Entry 2G5I (X-ray diffraction, 3.35 A resolution); this record covers chains A and B of the 3 polymer chains in the assembly.

# Chain A
Protein: Glutamyl-tRNA(Gln) amidotransferase subunit A
Source organism: Staphylococcus aureus
Notes: EC 6.3.5.-
UniProtKB: P63488 (GATA_STAAM); numbering as in UniProt (aligned over 1-485)
Chain sequence (485 residues; row label = number of the first residue in the row):
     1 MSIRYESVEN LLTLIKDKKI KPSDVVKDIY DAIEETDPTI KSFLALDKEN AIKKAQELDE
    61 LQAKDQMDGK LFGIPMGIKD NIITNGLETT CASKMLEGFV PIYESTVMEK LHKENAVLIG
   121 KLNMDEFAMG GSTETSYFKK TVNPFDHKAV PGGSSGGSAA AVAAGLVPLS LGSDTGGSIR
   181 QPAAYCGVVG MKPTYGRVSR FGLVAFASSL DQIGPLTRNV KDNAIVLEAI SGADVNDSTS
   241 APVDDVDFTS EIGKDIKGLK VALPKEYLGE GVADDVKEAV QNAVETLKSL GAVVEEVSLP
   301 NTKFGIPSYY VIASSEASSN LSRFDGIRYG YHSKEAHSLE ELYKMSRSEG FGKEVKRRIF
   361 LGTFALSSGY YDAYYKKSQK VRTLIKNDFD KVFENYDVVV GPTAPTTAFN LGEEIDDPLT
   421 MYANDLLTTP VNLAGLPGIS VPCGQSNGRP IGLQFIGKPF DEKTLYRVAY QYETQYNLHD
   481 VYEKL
Swiss-Prot annotation at these positions:
  - active site: Lys79 (Charge relay system), Ser154 (Charge relay system), Ser178 (Acyl-ester intermediate)

# Chain B
Protein: Aspartyl/glutamyl-tRNA(Asn/Gln) amidotransferase subunit B
Source organism: Staphylococcus aureus
Notes: EC 6.3.5.-
UniProtKB: P64201 (GATB_STAAM); residue numbers follow UniProt; this construct covers 1-475
Chain sequence (483 residues; row label = number of the first residue in the row):
     1 MHFETVIGLE VHVELKTDSK MFSPSPAHFG AEPNSNTNVI DLAYPGVLPV VNKRAVDWAM
    61 RAAMALNMEI ATESKFDRKN YFYPDNPKAY QISQFDQPIG ENGYIDIEVD GETKRIGITR
   121 LHMEEDAGKS THKGEYSLVD LNRQGTPLIE IVSEPDIRSP KEAYAYLEKL RSIIQYTGVS
   181 DVKMEEGSLR CDANISLRPY GQEKFGTKAE LKNLNSFNYV RKGLEYEEKR QEEELLNGGE
   241 IGQETRRFDE STGKTILMRV KEGSDDYRYF PEPDIVPLYI DDAWKERVRQ TIPELPDERK
   301 AKYVNELGLP AYDAHVLTLT KEMSDFFEST IEHGADVKLT SNWLMGGVNE YLNKNQVELL
   361 DTKLTPENLA GMIKLIEDGT MSSKIAKKVF PELAAKGGNA KQIMEDNGLV QISDEATLLK
   421 FVNEALDNNE QSVEDYKNGK GKAMGFLVGQ IMKASKGQAN PQLVNQLLKQ ELDKRLEHHH
   481 HHH
Disordered / not traced: 1, 412-483
Sequence notes: expression tag (476-483)
Ion coordination: Mg2+: His12, Glu124, Glu150
Residues lining bound ligands: ADP (adenosine-5'-diphosphate): Val6, Ile7, Gly8, Glu10, Val152, Ser153, Glu154, Pro155, Asn194, Ile195, Ser196, Phe205, Gly206, Thr207, Lys208, Glu210
What the authors report for this chain:
  - binding site for ADP: Val6, Glu10, Pro155, Asn194, Ser196, Phe205
  - catalytic residues: Lys79 (proposed by the authors, not directly observed)

# How chain A and chain B interact
Contacting residue pairs - 55 pairs, chain A then chain B:
  Ile83(A) - Pro45(B)
  Phe99(A) - Tyr44(B)  hydrophobic
  Phe99(A) - Pro45(B)  hydrophobic
  Ile102(A) - Tyr44(B)  hydrophobic
  Tyr103(A) - Val39(B)  hydrophobic
  Tyr103(A) - Pro45(B)  hydrogen bond (side chain-backbone)
  Tyr103(A) - Gly46(B)  hydrogen bond (side chain-backbone)
  Tyr103(A) - Val47(B)
  Arg200(A) - Asp274(B)  salt bridge
  Phe201(A) - Gly46(B)
  Phe201(A) - Leu48(B)
  Gly202(A) - Gly46(B)  hydrogen bond (backbone-backbone)
  Leu203(A) - Gly46(B)
  Val204(A) - Gly46(B)
  Ser208(A) - Arg78(B)
  Ser208(A) - Pro273(B)
  Ser208(A) - Asp274(B)  hydrogen bond
  Val235(A) - Val50(B)
  Asn236(A) - Leu48(B)
  Asp237(A) - Leu48(B)
  Ser238(A) - Pro49(B)  hydrogen bond (side chain-backbone)
  Ser238(A) - Val50(B)
  Ser238(A) - Asp274(B)
  Thr239(A) - Asp274(B)
  Ser318(A) - Arg268(B)  hydrogen bond
  Ser319(A) - Arg78(B)  hydrogen bond
  Ser319(A) - Asn80(B)  hydrogen bond
  Ser319(A) - Tyr90(B)
  Ser319(A) - Phe270(B)
  Asn320(A) - Arg78(B)  hydrogen bond
  Ser322(A) - Phe82(B)
  Ser322(A) - Ala89(B)
  Arg323(A) - Ala43(B)  hydrogen bond (side chain-backbone)
  Arg323(A) - Tyr44(B)  hydrogen bond (side chain-backbone)
  Arg323(A) - Val47(B)
  Arg323(A) - Pro87(B)
  Arg323(A) - Lys88(B)
  Arg323(A) - Tyr90(B)
  Phe324(A) - Pro45(B)  hydrophobic
  Arg328(A) - Leu42(B)  hydrogen bond (side chain-backbone)
  Arg328(A) - Ala43(B)
  Arg328(A) - Pro87(B)  hydrogen bond (side chain-backbone)
  Tyr329(A) - Ala43(B)  hydrogen bond (side chain-backbone)
  Tyr329(A) - Tyr44(B)  hydrophobic
  Tyr329(A) - Pro45(B)
  Tyr343(A) - Tyr83(B)
  Tyr343(A) - Pro84(B)
  Arg347(A) - Phe82(B)
  Thr363(A) - Arg268(B)  hydrogen bond
  Leu366(A) - Arg268(B)
  Ser367(A) - Asp266(B)
  Ser367(A) - Arg268(B)
  Ser368(A) - Asp266(B)  hydrogen bond (backbone-side chain)
  Tyr371(A) - Tyr269(B)
  Tyr371(A) - Pro271(B)
Other interface residues (no listed pair), chain A (37 interface residues in all): Ala205, Ser209, Glu316, Asp325, Ile327, Leu339, Tyr375
Other interface residues (no listed pair), chain B (27 interface residues in all): Leu141

# Summary
Chain A and chain B form an interface of 37 and 27 residues respectively, with 16 hydrogen bonds and 1 salt
bridge. Polar contacts include Arg200(A)-Asp274(B), Tyr103(A)-Pro45(B) and Tyr103(A)-Gly46(B). Bound to chain
B: ADP. The paper reports the catalytic residue Lys79(B); a binding site for ADP at Val6(B), Glu10(B) and
Pro155(B) among others.
Chain A is Glutamyl-tRNA(Gln) amidotransferase subunit A and chain B is Aspartyl/glutamyl-tRNA(Asn/Gln)
amidotransferase subunit B, both from Staphylococcus aureus; the structure, Structure of tRNA-Dependent
Amidotransferase GatCAB complexed with ADP-AlF4, was determined by X-ray diffraction, deposited together with
2DF4, 2DQN, 2F2A and 2G5H.
